PDB entry 9H9I | electron microscopy, 3.20 A resolution | chains 1 and C of the 11 polymer chains in the assembly

Chain 1:
Molecule: 16S RNA (head domain)
Source organism: Escherichia coli
Sequence (1541 nucleotides; numbered 1 to 1541; the number before each row is that of its first residue):
     1 AAAUUGAAGA GUUUGAUCAU GGCUCAGAUU GAACGCUGGC GGCAGGCCUA ACACAUGCAA
    61 GUCGAACGGU AACAGGAAGA AGCUUGCUUC UUUGCUGACG AGUGGCGGAC GGGUGAGUAA
   121 UGUCUGGGAA ACUGCCUGAU GGAGGGGGAU AACUACUGGA AACGGUAGCU AAUACCGCAU
   181 AACGUCGCAA GACCAAAGAG GGGGACCUUC GGGCCUCUUG CCAUCGGAUG UGCCCAGAUG
   241 GGAUUAGCUA GUAGGUGGGG UAACGGCUCA CCUAGGCGAC GAUCCCUAGC UGGUCUGAGA
   301 GGAUGACCAG CCACACUGGA ACUGAGACAC GGUCCAGACU CCUACGGGAG GCAGCAGUGG
   361 GGAAUAUUGC ACAAUGGGCG CAAGCCUGAU GCAGCCAUGC CGCGUGUAUG AAGAAGGCCU
   421 UCGGGUUGUA AAGUACUUUC AGCGGGGAGG AAGGGAGUAA AGUUAAUACC UUUGCUCAUU
   481 GACGUUACCC GCAGAAGAAG CACCGGCUAA CUCCGUGCCA GCAGCCXCGG UAAUACGGAG
   541 GGUGCAAGCG UUAAUCGGAA UUACUGGGCG UAAAGCGCAC GCAGGCGGUU UGUUAAGUCA
   601 GAUGUGAAAU CCCCGGGCUC AACCUGGGAA CUGCAUCUGA UACUGGCAAG CUUGAGUCUC
   661 GUAGAGGGGG GUAGAAUUCC AGGUGUAGCG GUGAAAUGCG UAGAGAUCUG GAGGAAUACC
   721 GGUGGCGAAG GCGGCCCCCU GGACGAAGAC UGACGCUCAG GUGCGAAAGC GUGGGGAGCA
   781 AACAGGAUUA GAUACCCUGG UAGUCCACGC CGUAAACGAU GUCGACUUGG AGGUUGUGCC
   841 CUUGAGGCGU GGCUUCCGGA GCUAACGCGU UAAGUCGACC GCCUGGGGAG UACGGCCGCA
   901 AGGUUAAAAC UCAAAUGAAU UGACGGGGGC CCGCACAAGC GGUGGAGCAU GUGGUUUAAU
   961 UCGAUGXAAC GCGAAGAACC UUACCUGGUC UUGACAUCCA CGGAAGUUUU CAGAGAUGAG
  1021 AAUGUGCCUU CGGGAACCGU GAGACAGGUG CUGCAUGGCU GUCGUCAGCU CGUGUUGUGA
  1081 AAUGUUGGGU UAAGUCCCGC AACGAGCGCA ACCCUUAUCC UUUGUUGCCA GCGGUCCGGC
  1141 CGGGAACUCA AAGGAGACUG CCAGUGAUAA ACUGGAGGAA GGUGGGGAUG ACGUCAAGUC
  1201 AUCAUGGCCC UUACGACCAG GGCUACACAC GUGCUACAAU GGCGCAUACA AAGAGAAGCG
  1261 ACCUCGCGAG AGCAAGCGGA CCUCAUAAAG UGCGUCGUAG UCCGGAUUGG AGUCUGCAAC
  1321 UCGACUCCAU GAAGUCGGAA UCGCUAGUAA UCGUGGAUCA GAAUGCCACG GUGAAUACGU
  1381 UCCCGGCCUU GUACACACCG CCCGUXACAC CAUGGGAGUG GGUUGCAAAA GAAGUAGGUA
  1441 GCUUAACCUU CGGGAGGGCG CUUACCACUU UGUGAUUCAU GACUGGGGUG AAGUCGUAAC
  1501 AAGGUAACCG UAGGGGAACC UGCGGUUGGA UCACCUCCUU A
Unresolved in the structure: 1-930, 1387-1541
Modified / non-standard residues: PSU (pseudouridine-5'-monophosphate) at position 516, G7M (N7-methyl-guanosine-5'-monophosphate) at position 527, 2MG (2N-methylguanosine-5'-monophosphate) at position 966, 5MC (5-methylcytidine-5'-monophosphate) at position 967, 2MG (2N-methylguanosine-5'-monophosphate) at position 1207, 4OC (4n,o2'-methylcytidine-5'-monophosphate) at position 1401, 5MC (5-methylcytidine-5'-monophosphate) at position 1406, UR3 (3-methyluridine-5'-monophoshate) at position 1497, 2MG (2N-methylguanosine-5'-monophosphate) at position 1515, MA6 (6N-dimethyladenosine-5'-monophoshate) at position 1517, MA6 (6N-dimethyladenosine-5'-monophoshate) at position 1518

Chain C:
Name: Small ribosomal subunit protein uS3
Source organism: Escherichia coli
Reference sequence: P0A7V3 (RS3_ECOLI); residues 1-233 here = UniProt positions 1-233
Sequence (233 residues; each row starts with the number of its first residue):
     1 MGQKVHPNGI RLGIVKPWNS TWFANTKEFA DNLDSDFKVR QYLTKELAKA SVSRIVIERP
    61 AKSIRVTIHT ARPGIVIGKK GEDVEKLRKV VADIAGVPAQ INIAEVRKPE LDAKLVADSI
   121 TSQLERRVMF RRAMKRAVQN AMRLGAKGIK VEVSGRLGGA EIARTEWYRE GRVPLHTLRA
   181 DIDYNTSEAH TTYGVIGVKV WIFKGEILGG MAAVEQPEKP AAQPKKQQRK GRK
Unresolved in the structure: 1, 213-233
Swiss-Prot annotation at these positions:
  - mutagenesis: Arg131 to Lys135 (Decreases mRNA unwinding ability of the ribosome)

Chain 1 / chain C interface:
Pairs across the interface (44; chain 1 residue first):
  A1055(1) with Arg156(C), hydrogen bond to the sugar; Glu161(C), hydrogen bond to the sugar; Tyr193(C), base contact
  U1056(1) with Ile162(C), phosphate contact; Ala163(C), hydrogen bond to the phosphate; Val195(C), hydrogen bond to the sugar
  G1057(1) with Ser154(C), sugar contact; Glu188(C), hydrogen bond to the sugar; Val195(C), sugar contact; Gly197(C), phosphate contact
  G1058(1) with Lys199(C), salt bridge to the phosphate
  C1059(1) with Lys199(C), salt bridge to the phosphate
  U1060(1) with Gln3(C), base contact
  G1061(1) with Gln3(C), hydrogen bond to the phosphate
  U1062(1) with Gly2(C), hydrogen bond to the base
  G1106(1) with Arg172(C), salt bridge to the phosphate
  C1107(1) with Arg172(C), salt bridge to the phosphate; Val173(C), hydrogen bond to the phosphate; Pro174(C), phosphate contact
  G1108(1) with Leu175(C), hydrogen bond to the phosphate; His176(C), salt bridge to the phosphate
  C1109(1) with His176(C), salt bridge to the phosphate
  A1111(1) with His176(C), base contact; Thr177(C), hydrogen bond to the base
  C1112(1) with His176(C), base contact; Thr177(C), base contact; Leu178(C), hydrogen bond to the base; Arg179(C), hydrogen bond to the sugar
  C1113(1) with Leu178(C), sugar contact
  U1189(1) with Val5(C), phosphate contact; His176(C), sugar contact
  G1190(1) with Lys4(C), phosphate contact; Val5(C), hydrogen bond to the phosphate; His176(C), sugar contact
  A1191(1) with Gly2(C), phosphate contact; Lys4(C), salt bridge to the phosphate
  C1192(1) with Lys4(C), salt bridge to the phosphate
  G1193(1) with Gly2(C), base contact; Trp167(C), phosphate contact
  U1205(1) with Gly194(C), sugar contact; Val195(C), sugar contact
  G1206(1) with Thr192(C), hydrogen bond to the sugar; Tyr193(C), sugar contact; Gly194(C), hydrogen bond to the sugar
Also at the interface, not in a pair above, chain 1 (25 interface residues in all): 2MG_1207, A1256, A1257
Also at the interface, not in a pair above, chain C (33 interface residues in all): Ile10, Ile14, Lys27, Gly155, Arg169, Gly171, His190, Thr191

In short:
Chain 1 and chain C form an interface of 25 and 33 residues respectively; the contacts include 15 hydrogen
bonds and 8 salt bridges. Polar pairs include U1062(1)-Gly2(C), A1111(1)-Thr177(C) and C1112(1)-Leu178(C).
UniProt lists 5 mutagenesis sites on chain C.
Here chain 1 is 16S RNA (head domain) and chain C is Small ribosomal subunit protein uS3, both from
Escherichia coli. Entry 9H9I (Complex 2 (HEAD) 30S-IF1-IF3-tRNA-GE81112) was determined by electron microscopy
together with 9H8G, 9H9H, 9H9J, 9H9K, 9H9L, 9H9M and 9H9N from the same study.
